PDB entry 1N2C | X-ray diffraction, 3.00 A resolution | chains A and D of the 8 polymer chains in the assembly

[Chain A]
Protein: Nitrogenase molybdenum-iron protein
From: Azotobacter vinelandii
Notes: EC 1.18.6.1; fragment: chains a and c are the alpha chains, chains b and d are the beta chains
UniProtKB: P07328 (NIFD_AZOVI); residues 2-492 here correspond to UniProt positions 1-491 (UniProt number = residue number - 1)
Sequence (491 residues; row label = number of the first residue in the row):
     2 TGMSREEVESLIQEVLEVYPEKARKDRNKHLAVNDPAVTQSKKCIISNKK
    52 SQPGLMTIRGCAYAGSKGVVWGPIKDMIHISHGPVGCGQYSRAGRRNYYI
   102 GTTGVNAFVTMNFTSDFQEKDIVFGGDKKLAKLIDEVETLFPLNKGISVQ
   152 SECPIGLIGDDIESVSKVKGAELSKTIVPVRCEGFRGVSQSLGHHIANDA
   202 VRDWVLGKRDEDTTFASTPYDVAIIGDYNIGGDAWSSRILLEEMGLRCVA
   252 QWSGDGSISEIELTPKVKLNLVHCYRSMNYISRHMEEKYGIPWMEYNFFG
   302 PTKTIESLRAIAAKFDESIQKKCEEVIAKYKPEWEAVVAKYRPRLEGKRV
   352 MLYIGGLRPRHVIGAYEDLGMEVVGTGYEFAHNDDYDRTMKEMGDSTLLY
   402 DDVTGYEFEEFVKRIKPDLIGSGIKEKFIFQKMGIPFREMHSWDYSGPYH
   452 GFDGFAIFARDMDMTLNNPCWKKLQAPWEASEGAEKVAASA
Not modelled in the structure: 2-3, 482-492
Bound ions: fe(8)-S(7) cluster Fe: Cys62, Cys88, Cys154 (shared with 4 residues of chain B); fe-mo-s cluster Fe near Cys275 (its only coordinating residue here)
Ligand contacts:
  - fe-mo-s cluster (CFM): Val70, Arg96, His195, Tyr229, Ile231, Cys275, Ser278, Ile355, Gly356, Gly357, Leu358, Arg359, Pro360, Phe381, Met441, His442
  - fe(8)-S(7) cluster (CLF): Cys62, Tyr64, Pro85, Val86, Gly87, Cys88, Tyr91, Glu153, Cys154, Glu184, Gly185, Phe186
  - 3-hydroxy-3-carboxy-adipic acid (HCA): Ala65, Val70, Arg96, Gln191, Ile231, Gly424, Ile425, Lys426, Glu440, His442

[Chain D]
Protein: Nitrogenase molybdenum-iron protein
From: Azotobacter vinelandii
Notes: EC 1.18.6.1; fragment: chains a and c are the alpha chains, chains b and d are the beta chains
UniProtKB: P07329 (NIFK_AZOVI); residues 2-523 here correspond to UniProt positions 1-522 (UniProt number = residue number - 1)
Sequence (522 residues; numbered 2 to 523; the number before each row is that of its first residue):
     2 SQQVDKIKASYPLFLDQDYKDMLAKKRDGFEEKYPQDKIDEVFQWTTTKE
    52 YQELNFQREALTVNPAKACQPLGAVLCALGFEKTMPYVHGSQGCVAYFRS
   102 YFNRHFREPVSCVSDSMTEDAAVFGGQQNMKDGLQNCKATYKPDMIAVST
   152 TCMAEVIGDDLNAFINNSKKEGFIPDEFPVPFAHTPSFVGSHVTGWDNMF
   202 EGIARYFTLKSMDDKVVGSNKKINIVPGFETYLGNFRVIKRMLSEMGVGY
   252 SLLSDPEEVLDTPADGQFRMYAGGTTQEEMKDAPNALNTVLLQPWHLEKT
   302 KKFVEGTWKHEVPKLNIPMGLDWTDEFLMKVSEISGQPIPASLTKERGRL
   352 VDMMTDSHTWLHGKRFALWGDPDFVMGLVKFLLELGCEPVHILCHNGNKR
   402 WKKAVDAILAASPYGKNATVYIGKDLWHLRSLVFTDKPDFMIGNSYGKFI
   452 QRDTLHKGKEFEVPLIRIGFPIFDRHHLHRSTTLGYEGAMQILTTLVNSI
   502 LERLDEETRGMQATDYNHDLVR
Bound ions: fe(8)-S(7) cluster Fe: Cys70, Cys95, Cys153, Ser188 (shared with 3 residues of chain C); Ca2+ site 1: Arg108, Glu109 (shared with 2 residues of chain B); Ca2+ site 2: Asp353, Asp357 (shared with 2 residues of chain B)
Ligand contacts: fe(8)-S(7) cluster (CLF): Cys70, Pro72, Ser92, Gly94, Cys95, Tyr98, Phe99, Thr152, Cys153, Ser188

[How chain A and chain D interact]
Contacting residue pairs (45):
  Arg93(A) - Leu521(D)
  Ala94(A) - Leu521(D)  hydrophobic
  Arg97(A) - Asp520(D)  salt bridge
  Tyr99(A) - Tyr517(D)
  Tyr99(A) - Asn518(D)  hydrogen bond
  Tyr99(A) - Asp520(D)  hydrogen bond
  Tyr100(A) - Tyr517(D)
  Gly102(A) - Gln513(D)  hydrogen bond (backbone-side chain)
  Thr103(A) - Met512(D)
  Thr103(A) - Gln513(D)  hydrogen bond (backbone-side chain)
  Thr104(A) - Asp516(D)
  Phe429(A) - Asp357(D)
  Gln432(A) - Thr356(D)
  Gln432(A) - Asp357(D)
  Lys433(A) - Asp353(D)  salt bridge
  Arg439(A) - Thr360(D)
  Tyr446(A) - Trp361(D)  hydrophobic
  Tyr446(A) - Val522(D)
  Tyr446(A) - Arg523(D)
  Met465(A) - Thr360(D)
  Met465(A) - His363(D)
  Thr466(A) - His359(D)  hydrogen bond
  Asn469(A) - His359(D)
  Asn469(A) - His363(D)
  Pro470(A) - Glu385(D)
  Pro470(A) - Tyr415(D)
  Cys471(A) - Thr356(D)
  Trp472(A) - Thr356(D)
  Lys474(A) - Leu322(D)
  Lys474(A) - Asp323(D)  salt bridge
  Lys474(A) - Arg348(D)  hydrogen bond (backbone-side chain)
  Lys474(A) - Val352(D)
  Leu475(A) - Arg348(D)
  Gln476(A) - Arg348(D)
  Ala477(A) - Arg348(D)
  Pro478(A) - Asp326(D)
  Pro478(A) - Met330(D)  hydrophobic
  Pro478(A) - Arg348(D)
  Trp479(A) - Asp326(D)
  Trp479(A) - Met330(D)  hydrophobic
  Trp479(A) - Ile340(D)  hydrophobic
  Trp479(A) - Thr345(D)  hydrogen bond
  Trp479(A) - Arg348(D)
  Trp479(A) - Tyr487(D)
  Glu480(A) - Thr345(D)
Interface residues without a listed pair, chain A (30 interface residues in all): Ile101, Trp236, Asp445, Asn468
Interface residues without a listed pair, chain D (29 interface residues in all): Leu384, Gly387

[In short]
30 residues of chain A and 29 residues of chain D are in contact, with 7 hydrogen bonds and 3 salt bridges.
Among the polar pairs are Arg97(A)-Asp520(D), Lys433(A)-Asp353(D) and Lys474(A)-Asp323(D). Bound to chain A:
3-hydroxy-3-carboxy-adipic acid, fe-mo-s cluster and fe(8)-S(7) cluster.
Here chain A is Nitrogenase molybdenum-iron protein and chain D is Nitrogenase molybdenum-iron protein, both
from Azotobacter vinelandii. Entry 1N2C (Nitrogenase complex from azotobacter vinelandii stabilized by
ADP-tetrafluoroaluminate) was determined by X-ray diffraction.
